4NO1 - chains S and T of the 28 polymer chains in the assembly; structure by X-ray diffraction, 2.50 A resolution.

== Chain S ==
Molecule: Proteasome subunit alpha type-6
Source organism: Saccharomyces cerevisiae S288c
Notes: EC 3.4.25.1
UniProtKB: P40302 (PSA6_YEAST); residues 0-233 here correspond to UniProt positions 1-234 (UniProt number = residue number + 1)
Chain sequence (234 residues; row label = number of the first residue in the row; numbering starts at 0):
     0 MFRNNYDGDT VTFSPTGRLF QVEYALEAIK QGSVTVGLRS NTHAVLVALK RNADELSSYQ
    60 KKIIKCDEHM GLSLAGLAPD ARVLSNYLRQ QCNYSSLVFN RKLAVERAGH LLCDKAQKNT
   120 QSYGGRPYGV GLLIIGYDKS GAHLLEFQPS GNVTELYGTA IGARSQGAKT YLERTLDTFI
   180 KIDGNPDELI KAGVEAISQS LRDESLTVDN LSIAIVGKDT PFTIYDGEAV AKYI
Unresolved in the structure: 0-2

== Chain T ==
Molecule: Probable proteasome subunit alpha type-7
Source organism: Saccharomyces cerevisiae S288c
Notes: EC 3.4.25.1
UniProtKB: P21242 (PSA7_YEAST); residues -3 to 284 here correspond to UniProt positions 1-288 (UniProt number = residue number + 4)
Chain sequence (288 residues; row label = number of the first residue in the row; numbers below 1 keep their minus sign (Met-3 is residue -3)):
    -3 MTSIGTGYDL SNSVFSPDGR NFQVEYAVKA VENGTTSIGI KCNDGVVFAV EKLITSKLLV
    57 PQKNVKIQVV DRHIGCVYSG LIPDGRHLVN RGREEAASFK KLYKTPIPIP AFADRLGQYV
   117 QAHTLYNSVR PFGVSTIFGG VDKNGAHLYM LEPSGSYWGY KGAATGKGRQ SAKAELEKLV
   177 DHHPEGLSAR EAVKQAAKII YLAHEDNKEK DFELEISWCS LSETNGLHKF VKGDLLQEAI
   237 DFAQKEINGD DDEDEDDSDN VMSSDDENAP VATNANATTD QEGDIHLE
Unresolved in the structure: -3 to 1, 245-284

== Interface between chain S and chain T ==
Pairs across the interface - 60 pairs, chain S then chain T:
  Asn4(S) - Leu6(T)
  Tyr5(S) - Asp5(T)  hydrogen bond
  Tyr5(S) - Leu6(T)  hydrophobic
  Val10(S) - Gln19(T)
  Val10(S) - Ser124(T)
  Val10(S) - Val125(T)
  Val10(S) - Arg126(T)
  Thr11(S) - Leu6(T)
  Thr11(S) - Gln19(T)
  Phe12(S) - Gln19(T)
  Phe12(S) - Tyr22(T)  hydrophobic
  Phe12(S) - Ala23(T)  hydrophobic
  Phe12(S) - Leu77(T)  hydrophobic
  Phe12(S) - Arg126(T)
  Phe12(S) - Pro127(T)
  Ser13(S) - Tyr22(T)
  Pro14(S) - Tyr22(T)  hydrophobic
  Pro14(S) - Lys25(T)
  Thr15(S) - Lys25(T)
  Gly16(S) - Tyr22(T)
  Gly16(S) - Ala26(T)
  Leu18(S) - Leu77(T)  hydrophobic
  Leu18(S) - Arg126(T)
  His109(S) - Arg82(T)
  Cys112(S) - Arg82(T)
  Asp113(S) - Arg82(T)  salt bridge
  Asp113(S) - Asn86(T)
  Gln116(S) - Pro79(T)
  Gln116(S) - Asp80(T)
  Gln116(S) - His83(T)  hydrogen bond
  Thr119(S) - Arg126(T)  hydrogen bond (backbone-side chain)
  Gln120(S) - His119(T)
  Gln120(S) - Val125(T)
  Gln120(S) - Arg126(T)  hydrogen bond (backbone-backbone)
  Gln120(S) - Phe128(T)
  Ser121(S) - Ser124(T)
  Tyr122(S) - Ser124(T)  hydrogen bond (backbone-backbone)
  Ser149(S) - Pro79(T)
  Gly150(S) - Pro79(T)
  Asn151(S) - Ile78(T)
  Asn151(S) - Pro79(T)
  Thr153(S) - Leu55(T)
  Thr153(S) - Asn60(T)
  Glu154(S) - Leu55(T)
  Glu154(S) - Val56(T)  hydrogen bond (backbone-backbone)
  Glu154(S) - Lys59(T)
  Glu154(S) - Asn60(T)  hydrogen bond (backbone-side chain)
  Leu155(S) - Leu54(T)
  Leu155(S) - Leu55(T)  hydrophobic
  Leu155(S) - Val56(T)
  Tyr156(S) - Leu54(T)  hydrogen bond (backbone-backbone)
  Tyr156(S) - Leu55(T)
  Tyr156(S) - Val56(T)
  Tyr156(S) - Pro57(T)
  Gly157(S) - Leu54(T)
  Lys168(S) - Leu54(T)
  Leu171(S) - Leu54(T)
  Glu172(S) - Ser52(T)  hydrogen bond
  Glu172(S) - Lys53(T)
  Leu175(S) - Lys53(T)
Other interface residues (no listed pair), chain S (36 interface residues in all): Thr9, Arg38, Glu105, Lys117, Val152, Phe178
Other interface residues (no listed pair), chain T (30 interface residues in all): Asn123, Gly129

== Overview ==
36 residues of chain S and 30 residues of chain T are in contact, with 9 hydrogen bonds and 1 salt bridge.
Polar contacts include Asp113(S)-Arg82(T), Tyr5(S)-Asp5(T) and Gln116(S)-His83(T).
Chain S is Proteasome subunit alpha type-6 and chain T is Probable proteasome subunit alpha type-7, both from
Saccharomyces cerevisiae S288c; the structure, yCP in complex with Z-Leu-Leu-Leu-B(OH)2, was determined by
X-ray diffraction together with 4NNN, 4NNW, 4NO6, 4NO8 and 4NO9 from the same study.
